Entry 4O4J (X-ray diffraction, 2.20 A resolution); this record covers chains C and D of the 6 polymer chains in the assembly.

[Chain C]
Protein: Tubulin alpha-1B chain
Source organism: Bos taurus
UniProtKB: P81947 (TBA1B_BOVIN); residues 1-451 here = UniProt positions 1-451
Chain sequence (451 residues; row label = number of the first residue in the row):
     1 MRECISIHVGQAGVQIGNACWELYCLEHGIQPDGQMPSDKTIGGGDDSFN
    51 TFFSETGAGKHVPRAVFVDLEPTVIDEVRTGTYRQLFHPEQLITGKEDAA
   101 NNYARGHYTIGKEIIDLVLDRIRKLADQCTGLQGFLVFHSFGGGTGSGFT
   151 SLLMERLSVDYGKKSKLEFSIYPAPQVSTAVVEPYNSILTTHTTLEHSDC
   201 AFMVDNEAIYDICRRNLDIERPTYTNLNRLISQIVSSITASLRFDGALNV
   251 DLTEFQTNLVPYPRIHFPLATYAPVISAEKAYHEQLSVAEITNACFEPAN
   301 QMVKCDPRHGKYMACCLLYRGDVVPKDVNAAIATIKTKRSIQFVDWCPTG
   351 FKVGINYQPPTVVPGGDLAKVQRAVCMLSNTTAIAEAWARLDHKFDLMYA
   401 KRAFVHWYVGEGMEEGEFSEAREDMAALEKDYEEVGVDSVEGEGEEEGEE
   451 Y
Unresolved in the structure: 441-451
Small-molecule neighbours: GTP (guanosine-5'-triphosphate): G10, Q11, A12, Q15, I16, D69, D98, A99, A100, N101, N102, S140, G142, G143, G144, T145, G146, I171, P173, V177, S178, T179, E183, N206, Y224, L227, N228, I231

[Chain D]
Protein: Tubulin beta-2B chain
Source organism: Bos taurus
UniProtKB: Q6B856 (TBB2B_BOVIN); the author numbering skips numbers that UniProt does not, so the offset changes along the chain: 1-42 = UniProt 1-42; 45-360 = UniProt 43-358; 369-455 = UniProt 359-445
Chain sequence (445 residues; each row starts with the number of its first residue; note: 10 numbers in that range are skipped by the numbering (no residue carries them; nothing is unmodelled there)):
     1 MREIVHIQAGQCGNQIGAKFWEVISDEHGIDPTGSYHGDSDL
    45 QLERINVYYNEATGNKYVPRAILVDLEPGTMDSVRSGPFGQIFRPDNFVF
    95 GQSGAGNNWAKGHYTEGAELVDSVLDVVRKESESCDCLQGFQLTHSLGGG
   145 TGSGMGTLLISKIREEYPDRIMNTFSVMPSPKVSDTVVEPYNATLSVHQL
   195 VENTDETYCIDNEALYDICFRTLKLTTPTYGDLNHLVSATMSGVTTCLRF
   245 PGQLNADLRKLAVNMVPFPRLHFFMPGFAPLTSRGSQQYRALTVPELTQQ
   295 MFDSKNMMAACDPRHGRYLTVAAIFRGRMSMKEVDEQMLNVQNKNSSYFV
   345 EWIPNNVKTAVCDIPP
   369 RGLKMSATFIGNSTAIQELFKRISEQFTAMFRRKAFLHWYTGEGMDEMEF
   419 TEAESNMNDLVSEYQQYQDATADEQGEFEEEEGEDEA
Unresolved in the structure: 442-455
Small-molecule neighbours:
  - GDP (guanosine-5'-diphosphate): G10, Q11, C12, Q15, I16, D69, N101, S140, G142, G143, G144, T145, G146, S147, V171, P173, V177, S178, E183, N206, L209, Y224, L227, N228
  - Peloruside A (POU): Q293, F296, D297, S298, K299, M301, P307, R308, Y312, V335, N339, Y342

[Interface between chain C and chain D]
Pairs across the interface (57; chain C residue first):
  Q11(C) with Q247(D), hydrogen bond
  K96(C) with M1(D), hydrogen bond (backbone-backbone); D130(D), salt bridge
  E97(C) with M1(D); C131(D); R164(D), salt bridge
  D98(C) with K254(D), salt bridge
  A100(C) with R253(D); K254(D); V257(D)
  N101(C) with K254(D)
  R105(C) with R253(D)
  P175(C) with N349(D)
  S178(C) with K352(D), hydrogen bond
  T179(C) with Q247(D); L248(D); N258(D), hydrogen bond (backbone-side chain)
  A180(C) with N258(D)
  V181(C) with V257(D); N258(D), hydrogen bond (backbone-side chain); I347(D), hydrophobic; P348(D); N349(D); N350(D); K352(D)
  V182(C) with V257(D), hydrophobic
  Y210(C) with D329(D)
  E220(C) with K326(D)
  R221(C) with M325(D), hydrogen bond; D329(D), salt bridge
  Y224(C) with Q247(D)
  K394(C) with N349(D), hydrogen bond
  L397(C) with W346(D); P348(D), hydrophobic; A440(D), hydrophobic
  M398(C) with W346(D), hydrogen bond (backbone-backbone); P348(D)
  K401(C) with F262(D); W346(D); A438(D); T439(D), hydrogen bond (side chain-backbone)
  R402(C) with F262(D)
  A403(C) with P261(D); F262(D), hydrophobic
  F404(C) with V257(D); N258(D); V260(D); P261(D), hydrogen bond (backbone-backbone); T314(D); I347(D), hydrophobic
  H406(C) with V260(D); P261(D), hydrogen bond (side chain-backbone); F262(D); P263(D)
  W407(C) with A256(D); V257(D); V260(D), hydrogen bond (side chain-backbone)
Interface residues without a listed pair, chain C (28 interface residues in all): V405, E411
Interface residues without a listed pair, chain D (30 interface residues in all): D251, E345

[Summary]
The interface between chain C and chain D involves 28 residues on one side and 30 on the other; the contacts
include 12 hydrogen bonds and 4 salt bridges. Polar pairs include K96(C)-D130(D), E97(C)-R164(D) and
D98(C)-K254(D). Chain C binds GTP.
Here chain C is Tubulin alpha-1B chain and chain D is Tubulin beta-2B chain, both from Bos taurus. Entry 4O4J
(Tubulin-Peloruside A complex) was determined by X-ray diffraction, deposited together with 4O4L, 4O4I and
4O4H.
